8YDS - chains A and B; structure by X-ray diffraction, 1.90 A resolution.

== Chain A ==
Molecule: SARS-CoV-2 inhibiting peptide Ce59
Chain sequence (39 residues; each row starts with the number of its first residue):
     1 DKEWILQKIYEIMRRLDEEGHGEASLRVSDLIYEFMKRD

== Chain B ==
Molecule: Spike protein S1
Organism: Severe acute respiratory syndrome coronavirus 2
Reference sequence: P0DTC2 (SPIKE_SARS2); residue numbers follow UniProt; this construct covers 333-526
Chain sequence (230 residues; numbered 333 to 562; the number before each row is that of its first residue):
   333 TNLCPFGEVFNATRFASVYAWNRKRISNCVADYSVLYNSASFSTFKCYGV
   383 SPTKLNDLCFTNVYADSFVIRGDEVRQIAPGQTGKIADYNYKLPDDFTGC
   433 VIAWNSNNLDSKVGGNYNYRYRLFRKSNLKPFERDISTEIYQAGSKPCNG
   483 VEGFNCYFPLQSYGFQPTNGVGYQPYRVVVLSFELLHAPATVCGSNSENL
   533 YFQGSHHHHHHHHHHGLNDIFEAQKIEWHE
Unresolved in the structure: 531-562
Construct notes: variant Arg-452 (Leu in P0DTC2), Lys-478 (Thr in P0DTC2); expression tag (527-562)
Disulfide bonds: Cys-336/Cys-361, Cys-379/Cys-432, Cys-391/Cys-525, Cys-480/Cys-488
Glycans and other covalent adducts: N-acetylglucosamine (NAG) linked to Asn-343
Curated features (UniProtKB/Swiss-Prot):
  - region: Arg-403 to Asp-405 (Integrin-binding motif), Asn-448 to Tyr-451, Tyr-453 to Phe-456 (Immunodominant HLA epitope recognized by the CD8+)
  - glycosylation: Asn-343 (N-linked (GlcNAc...) (complex) asparagine)
  - natural variant: Gly-339 (G339D: In strain: Omicron/BA.1, Omicron/BA.2 and 4 more; G339H: In strain: Omicron/BA.2.75, Omicron/XBB.1.5 and 1 more), Arg-346 (R346K: In strain: Mu/B.1.621; R346T: In strain: Omicron/BQ.1.1, Omicron/XBB.1.5 and 1 more), Leu-368 (L368I: In strain: Omicron/XBB.1.5, Omicron/EG.5.1), Ser-371 (S371F: In strain: Omicron/BA.2, Omicron/BA.2.12.1 and 6 more; S371L: In strain: Omicron/BA.1), Ser-373 (S373P: In strain: Omicron/BA.1, Omicron/BA.2 and 7 more), Ser-375 (S375F: In strain: Omicron/BA.1, Omicron/BA.2 and 7 more), Thr-376 (T376A: In strain: Omicron/BA.2, Omicron/BA.2.12.1 and 5 more), Asp-405 (D405N: In strain: Omicron/BA.2, Omicron/BA.2.12.1 and 6 more), Arg-408 (R408S: In strain: Omicron/BA.2, Omicron/BA.2.12.1 and 6 more), Lys-417 (K417N: In strain: Beta/B.1.351, Omicron/BA.1 and 8 more; K417T: In strain: Gamma/P.1), Asn-440 (N440K: In strain: Omicron/BA.1, Omicron/BA.2 and 7 more), Lys-444 (K444T: In strain: Omicron/BQ.1.1), 16 further natural variant entries in UniProt
  - mutagenesis: Asn-343 (N343Q: Reduced viral infectivity), Tyr-453 (Y453F: Decreased HLA binding to NF9 epitope. Increased binding affinity to human ACE2), Ala-475 (A475V: Increased resistance to neutralizing antibodies), Val-483 (V483A: Increased resistance to neutralizing antibodies), Glu-484 (E484D: Increased replication in human TMEM106B overexpressing cells), Phe-490 (F490L: Increased resistance to neutralizing antibodies and human covalescent sera neutralization), Gln-493 (Q493N: Reduced host ACE2-binding affinity in vitro; Q493Y: Reduced host ACE2-binding affinity in vitro), Asn-501 (N501T: Reduced host ACE2-binding affinity in vitro; N501Y: Increased binding affinity to human ACE2), His-519 (H519P: Increased resistance to human covalescent sera neutralization)
Reported in the primary citation:
  - mutagenesis - Y489F, G502A: abolished binding to ACE2

== Chain A / chain B interface ==
Residue-residue contacts (41):
  Glu-3(A) / Gly-476(B)
  Glu-3(A) / Ser-477(B)  hydrogen bond (side chain-backbone)
  Glu-3(A) / Phe-486(B)
  Glu-3(A) / Asn-487(B)  hydrogen bond (backbone-side chain)
  Leu-6(A) / Ala-475(B)  hydrophobic
  Leu-6(A) / Tyr-489(B)
  Gln-7(A) / Gly-485(B)
  Gln-7(A) / Phe-486(B)
  Gln-7(A) / Asn-487(B)  hydrogen bond (side chain-backbone)
  Gln-7(A) / Tyr-489(B)  hydrogen bond
  Tyr-10(A) / Phe-456(B)  hydrophobic
  Tyr-10(A) / Tyr-489(B)  hydrophobic
  Met-13(A) / Leu-455(B)  hydrophobic
  Met-13(A) / Gln-493(B)
  Arg-14(A) / Gln-493(B)  hydrogen bond
  Asp-17(A) / Tyr-449(B)  hydrogen bond
  Gly-20(A) / Gln-498(B)  hydrogen bond (backbone-side chain)
  Gly-22(A) / Gln-498(B)
  Glu-23(A) / Asn-501(B)
  Glu-23(A) / Gly-502(B)  hydrogen bond (side chain-backbone)
  Glu-23(A) / Tyr-505(B)
  Leu-26(A) / Arg-403(B)
  Leu-26(A) / Tyr-453(B)
  Leu-26(A) / Tyr-495(B)
  Arg-27(A) / Tyr-505(B)  hydrogen bond
  Ser-29(A) / Lys-417(B)  hydrogen bond
  Ser-29(A) / Tyr-453(B)  hydrogen bond
  Ser-29(A) / Leu-455(B)
  Asp-30(A) / Arg-403(B)  salt bridge
  Asp-30(A) / Lys-417(B)  salt bridge
  Ile-32(A) / Phe-456(B)  hydrophobic
  Tyr-33(A) / Gly-416(B)  hydrogen bond (side chain-backbone)
  Tyr-33(A) / Lys-417(B)
  Tyr-33(A) / Asp-420(B)  hydrogen bond
  Tyr-33(A) / Tyr-421(B)  hydrophobic
  Met-36(A) / Phe-456(B)  hydrophobic
  Met-36(A) / Tyr-473(B)  hydrophobic
  Met-36(A) / Ala-475(B)  hydrophobic
  Lys-37(A) / Asp-420(B)  salt bridge
  Lys-37(A) / Tyr-421(B)  hydrogen bond
  Lys-37(A) / Asn-460(B)  hydrogen bond
Other interface residues (no listed pair), chain A (19 interface residues in all): Trp-4
Other interface residues (no listed pair), chain B (29 interface residues in all): Thr-415, Glu-484, Phe-490, Ser-494, Gly-496
Interface features reported in the paper:
  - pairs named by the authors: Lys-417(B)/Asp-30(A)

== Summary ==
19 residues of chain A and 29 residues of chain B are in contact; the contacts include 15 hydrogen bonds and 3
salt bridges. Among the polar pairs are Asp-30(A)/Arg-403(B), Asp-30(A)/Lys-417(B) and Lys-37(A)/Asp-420(B).
The authors report a contact between Lys-417(B) and Asp-30(A). The paper reports that Y489F and G502A of chain
B abolish binding to ACE2.
Here chain A is SARS-CoV-2 inhibiting peptide Ce59 and chain B is Spike protein S1 (Severe acute respiratory
syndrome coronavirus 2). Entry 8YDS (Crystal structure of the receptor binding domain of SARS-CoV-2 Delta
variant spike protein in complex with ...) was determined by X-ray diffraction (same publication as 8YDP,
8YDQ, 8YDR, 8YDT, 8YDU, 8YDV and 4 further entries).
